1T3E - chains A and B of the 3 polymer chains in the assembly; structure by X-ray diffraction, 3.25 A resolution.

== Chain A (and B) ==
Molecule: Gephyrin
From: Rattus norvegicus
Notes: fragment: C-terminal domain; chain B of this document is another copy of the same molecule, construct and numbering; everything in this record applies to it too
Reference sequence: Q03555 (GEPH_RAT); residues 316-736 here correspond to UniProt positions 348-768 (UniProt number = residue number + 32)
Amino-acid sequence (421 residues; row label = number of the first residue in the row):
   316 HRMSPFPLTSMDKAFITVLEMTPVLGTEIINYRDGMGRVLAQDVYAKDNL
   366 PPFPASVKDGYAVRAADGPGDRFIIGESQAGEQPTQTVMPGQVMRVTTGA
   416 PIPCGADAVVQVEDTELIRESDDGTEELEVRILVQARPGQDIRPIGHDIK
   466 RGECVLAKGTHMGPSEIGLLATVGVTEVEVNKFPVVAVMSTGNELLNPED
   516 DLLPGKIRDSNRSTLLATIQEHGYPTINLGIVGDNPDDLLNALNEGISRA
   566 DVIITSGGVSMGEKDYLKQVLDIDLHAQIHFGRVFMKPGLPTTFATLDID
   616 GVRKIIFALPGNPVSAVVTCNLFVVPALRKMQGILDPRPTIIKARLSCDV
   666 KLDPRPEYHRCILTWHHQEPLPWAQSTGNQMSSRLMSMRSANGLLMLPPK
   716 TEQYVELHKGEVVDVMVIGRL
Disordered / not traced: 316-317, 575-579, 698-699 (chain B: 316-317, 431-444)
Reported in the primary citation:
  - conformationally variable residues (domain motion): Gly-414

== How chain A and chain B interact ==
Contacting residue pairs - 133 pairs, chain A then chain B:
  Tyr-347(A) with Pro-513(B); Ser-528(B)
  Arg-348(A) with Leu-531(B); Asn-543(B)
  Met-351(A) with Ala-532(B), hydrophobic; Glu-536(B)
  Lys-362(A) with Arg-523(B)
  Asp-363(A) with Leu-517(B); Arg-523(B), salt bridge
  Leu-365(A) with Ile-522(B), hydrophobic
  Pro-367(A) with Leu-517(B), hydrophobic; Lys-521(B); Ile-522(B)
  Phe-368(A) with Gly-520(B); Lys-521(B)
  Ala-395(A) with Glu-509(B); Gly-520(B)
  Gly-396(A) with Asn-508(B); Gly-520(B); Lys-521(B)
  Glu-397(A) with Lys-521(B), salt bridge
  Gln-398(A) with Pro-519(B)
  Thr-413(A) with Met-576(B)
  His-462(A) with Met-696(B)
  Asp-463(A) with Met-696(B)
  Ile-464(A) with Ser-697(B)
  Cys-469(A) with Met-701(B)
  Val-470(A) with Met-701(B)
  Lys-473(A) with Met-703(B)
  Gly-474(A) with Met-703(B)
  Thr-475(A) with Ser-702(B); Met-703(B)
  His-476(A) with Met-703(B), hydrogen bond (backbone-backbone); Ser-705(B)
  Gly-478(A) with Ser-705(B), hydrogen bond (backbone-side chain)
  Pro-479(A) with Thr-529(B); Ala-532(B); Thr-533(B); Glu-536(B)
  Ser-480(A) with Thr-529(B); Val-632(B); Arg-675(B), hydrogen bond
  Glu-481(A) with Ser-705(B), hydrogen bond
  Ile-482(A) with Ser-528(B)
  Gly-483(A) with Ser-525(B), hydrogen bond (backbone-side chain); Thr-529(B)
  Ala-486(A) with Pro-513(B); Arg-523(B); Ser-528(B)
  Thr-487(A) with Arg-523(B); Ser-525(B), hydrogen bond
  Val-488(A) with Arg-523(B)
  Gly-489(A) with Pro-513(B); Arg-523(B)
  Thr-491(A) with Pro-513(B); Glu-514(B)
  Asn-508(A) with Gly-396(B)
  Glu-509(A) with Ala-395(B); Gly-396(B)
  Pro-513(A) with Tyr-347(B); Ala-486(B), hydrophobic; Gly-489(B); Thr-491(B)
  Glu-514(A) with Tyr-347(B)
  Leu-517(A) with Asp-363(B); Pro-367(B), hydrophobic
  Pro-519(A) with Gln-398(B)
  Gly-520(A) with Phe-368(B); Ala-395(B); Gly-396(B); Gln-398(B)
  Lys-521(A) with Pro-367(B); Phe-368(B); Gly-396(B), hydrogen bond (side chain-backbone)
  Ile-522(A) with Pro-367(B)
  Arg-523(A) with Asp-363(B), salt bridge; Ala-486(B); Thr-487(B), hydrogen bond (side chain-backbone); Val-488(B), hydrogen bond (side chain-backbone); Gly-489(B)
  Ser-525(A) with Thr-487(B)
  Ser-528(A) with Tyr-347(B); Arg-348(B)
  Thr-529(A) with Pro-479(B); Ser-480(B); Gly-483(B)
  Leu-531(A) with Arg-348(B)
  Ala-532(A) with Met-351(B), hydrophobic
  Thr-533(A) with Pro-479(B)
  Glu-536(A) with Met-351(B); Pro-479(B); Arg-735(B), salt bridge
  His-537(A) with Arg-735(B), hydrogen bond
  Asn-543(A) with Arg-348(B)
  Leu-650(A) with Met-703(B), hydrophobic
  Arg-653(A) with His-682(B), hydrogen bond
  Thr-655(A) with Trp-680(B); Leu-736(B), hydrogen bond (side chain-backbone)
  Ile-656(A) with Trp-680(B)
  Ile-657(A) with Trp-680(B)
  Lys-658(A) with Gln-683(B); Pro-685(B)
  Arg-675(A) with Ser-480(B), hydrogen bond
  Trp-680(A) with Thr-655(B); Ile-656(B); Ile-657(B)
  His-682(A) with Arg-653(B)
  Gln-683(A) with Lys-658(B)
  Glu-684(A) with Lys-658(B)
  Pro-685(A) with Lys-658(B); Leu-686(B)
  Leu-686(A) with Pro-685(B); Leu-686(B), hydrophobic
  Met-696(A) with Asp-463(B); Ile-464(B)
  Ser-702(A) with Thr-475(B)
  Met-703(A) with Lys-473(B); Gly-474(B); Thr-475(B); His-476(B), hydrogen bond (backbone-backbone); Leu-650(B), hydrophobic
  Arg-704(A) with His-476(B); Arg-644(B); Asp-651(B)
  Ser-705(A) with His-476(B); Gly-478(B); Glu-481(B), hydrogen bond
  Ile-733(A) with Arg-735(B)
  Gly-734(A) with Arg-735(B)
  Arg-735(A) with Glu-536(B), salt bridge; Gly-734(B); Arg-735(B)
  Leu-736(A) with Thr-655(B), hydrogen bond (backbone-side chain)
Other interface residues (no listed pair), chain A (84 interface residues in all): Leu-471, Ala-472, Met-477, Leu-484, Asp-524, Val-632, Gln-695, Ser-697, Met-701, Val-732
Other interface residues (no listed pair), chain B (83 interface residues in all): Lys-362, Glu-397, His-462, Cys-469, Val-470, Ala-472, Met-477, Ile-482, Leu-484, Asp-524, His-537, Ile-649, Gln-695, Val-732, Ile-733

== In short ==
The interface between chain A and chain B involves 84 residues on one side and 83 on the other, with 16
hydrogen bonds and 5 salt bridges. Among the polar pairs are Asp-363(A)/Arg-523(B), Glu-397(A)/Lys-521(B) and
Glu-536(A)/Arg-735(B). From the paper: conformational variability at Gly-414(A).
Both chains are Gephyrin (Rattus norvegicus). Entry 1T3E (Structural basis of dynamic glycine receptor
clustering) was determined by X-ray diffraction.
